Entry 6YN5 (electron microscopy, 2.70 A resolution); this record covers chains C and H of the 10 polymer chains in the assembly.

== Chain C (and H) ==
Name: Inducible lysine decarboxylase
From: Escherichia coli (strain K12)
Notes: EC 4.1.1.18; chain H of this document is another copy of the same molecule, construct and numbering; everything in this record applies to it too
Reference sequence: P0A9H3 (LDCI_ECOLI); residues 1-711 here = UniProt positions 1-711
Amino-acid sequence (711 residues; numbered 1 to 711; the number before each row is that of its first residue):
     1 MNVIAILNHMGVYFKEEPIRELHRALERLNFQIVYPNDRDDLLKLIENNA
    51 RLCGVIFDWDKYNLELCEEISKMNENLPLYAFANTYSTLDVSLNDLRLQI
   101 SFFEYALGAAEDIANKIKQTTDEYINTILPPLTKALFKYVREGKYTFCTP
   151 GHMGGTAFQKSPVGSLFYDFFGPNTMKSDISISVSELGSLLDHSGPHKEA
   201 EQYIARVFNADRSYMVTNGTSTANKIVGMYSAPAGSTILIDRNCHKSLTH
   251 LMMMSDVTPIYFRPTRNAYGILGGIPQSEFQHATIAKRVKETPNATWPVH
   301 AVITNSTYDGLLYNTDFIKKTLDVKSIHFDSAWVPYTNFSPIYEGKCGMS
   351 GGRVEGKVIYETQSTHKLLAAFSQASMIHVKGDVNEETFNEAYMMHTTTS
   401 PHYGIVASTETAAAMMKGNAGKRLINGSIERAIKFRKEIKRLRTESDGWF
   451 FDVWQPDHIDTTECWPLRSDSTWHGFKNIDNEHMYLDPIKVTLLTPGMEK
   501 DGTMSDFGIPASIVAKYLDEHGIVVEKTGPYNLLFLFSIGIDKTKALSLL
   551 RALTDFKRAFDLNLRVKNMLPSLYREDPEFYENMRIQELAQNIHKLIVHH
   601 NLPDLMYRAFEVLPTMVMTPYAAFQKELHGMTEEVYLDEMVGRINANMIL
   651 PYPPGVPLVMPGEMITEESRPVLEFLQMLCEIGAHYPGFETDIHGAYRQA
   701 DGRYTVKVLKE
Modified residues: Lys367 ((2S)-2-amino-6-[[3-hydroxy-2-methyl-5-(phosphonooxymethyl)pyridin-4-yl]methylideneamino]hexanoic acid; LLP)
Curated features (UniProtKB/Swiss-Prot):
  - modified residue: Lys367 (N6-(pyridoxal phosphate)lysine)
What the authors report for this chain:
  - mutagenesis - R97E: decreased binding to stacks

== Chain C / chain H interface ==
Residue-residue contacts - 4 pairs, chain C then chain H:
  Glu104(C) - Lys160(H)  salt bridge
  Gln119(C) - Arg141(H)
  Arg141(C) - Gln119(H)
  Lys160(C) - Glu104(H)  salt bridge
Also at the interface, not in a pair above, chain C (9 interface residues in all): Asp112, Lys116, Glu142, Lys144, Lys177
Also at the interface, not in a pair above, chain H (9 interface residues in all): Asp112, Lys116, Glu142, Lys144, Lys177

== In short ==
Chain C and chain H each contribute 9 residues to their interface; the contacts include 2 salt bridges. The
salt-bridged pair is Glu104(C)-Lys160(H). From the paper: R97E of chain C reduces binding to stacks.
Chain C and chain H are both Inducible lysine decarboxylase (Escherichia coli (strain K12)); the structure,
Inducible lysine decarboxylase LdcI decamer, pH 7.0, was determined by electron microscopy (same publication
as 6YN6).
